Entry 1GP6 (X-ray diffraction, 1.75 A resolution); this record covers chain A.

Chain A:
Protein: Leucoanthocyanidin dioxygenase
From: Arabidopsis thaliana
Notes: EC 1.14.11.19
Reference sequence: Q96323 (LDOX_ARATH); residue numbers follow UniProt; this construct covers 1-356
Sequence (356 residues; each row starts with the number of its first residue):
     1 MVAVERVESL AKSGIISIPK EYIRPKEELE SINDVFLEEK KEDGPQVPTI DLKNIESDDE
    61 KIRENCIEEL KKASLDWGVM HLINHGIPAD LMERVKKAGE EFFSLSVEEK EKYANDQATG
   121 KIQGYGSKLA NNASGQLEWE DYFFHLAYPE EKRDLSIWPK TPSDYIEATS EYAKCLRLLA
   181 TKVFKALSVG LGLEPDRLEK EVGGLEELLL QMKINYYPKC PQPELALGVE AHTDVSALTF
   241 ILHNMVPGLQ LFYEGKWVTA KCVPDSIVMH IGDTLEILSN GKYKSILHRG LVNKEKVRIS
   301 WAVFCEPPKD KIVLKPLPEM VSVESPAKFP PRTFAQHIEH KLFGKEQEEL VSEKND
Disordered / not traced: 1, 352-356
Curated features (UniProtKB/Swiss-Prot):
  - binding site (substrate): Tyr142, Lys213, Thr233, Glu306, Lys341
  - binding site (2-oxoglutarate): Asn215 to Tyr217, Arg298 to Ser300
  - binding site (Fe cation): His232, Asp234, His288
  - mutagenesis: Gly78 (G78E: In tt11-2; no accumulation of anthocyanin), Lys128 (K128A: Retains two-third of the original activity), Asn131 (N131A/D: Retains two-third of the original activity), Tyr142 (Y142H: Retains two-third of the original activity), Cys220 (C220Y: In tt17; no accumulation of anthocyanin), Gly228 (G228D: In tds4-1; no accumulation of anthocyanin), Glu230 (E230Q: Retains one half of the original activity), Lys341 (K341N: Retains two-third of the original activity)
Bound ions: Fe2+: His232, Asp234, His288 (together with succinic acid)
Ligand contacts:
  - (2S,3S)-trans-dihydroquercetin (DH2; (2S,3S)-2-(3,4-dihydroxyphenyl)-3,5,7-trihydroxy-2,3-dihydro-4H-chromen-4-one): Ile122, Phe144, Gln211, His232, Thr233, Asp234, Val235, Glu306, Phe334, Ile338, Lys341, Leu342
  - 3,5,7,3',4'-pentahydroxyflavone (QUE): Gln117, Lys128, Tyr142, Phe144, Lys213, His232, Asp234, Val235, Ser236, Phe304, Glu306, Phe334
  - succinic acid (SIN): Asn215, Tyr217, Val229, His232, Asp234, Ile241, Leu249, His288, Arg298, Ser300
What the authors report for this chain:
  - Fe2+ coordination: His288
  - binding site for succinic acid: Arg298
  - catalytic residues: Lys213 (proposed by the authors, not directly observed)

Summary:
Bound to chain A: succinic acid, 3,5,7,3',4'-pentahydroxyflavone and (2S,3S)-trans-dihydroquercetin. His232,
Asp234 and His288 coordinate Fe2+. UniProt lists 5 substrate-binding residues, 6 residues binding
2-oxoglutarate, 3 Fe cation-binding residues and 8 mutagenesis sites. The paper reports the catalytic residue
Lys213; a binding site for succinic acid at Arg298.
Chain A is Leucoanthocyanidin dioxygenase (Arabidopsis thaliana); the structure, Anthocyanidin synthase from
Arabidopsis thaliana complexed with trans-dihydroquercetin (with 30 min exposure to O2), was determined by
X-ray diffraction, deposited together with 1GP4 and 1GP5.
